PDB entry 9JPJ | X-ray diffraction, 3.72 A resolution | chains H and I of the 6 polymer chains in the assembly

# Chain H
Molecule: 27-nt DNA strand
Organism: Achromobacter denitrificans NBRC 15125
Sequence (27 nucleotides; row label = number of the first residue in the row):
     1 CTACTTTTCA GGTTATCTGA TAACTTT

# Chain I
Protein: Pyruvate dehydrogenase complex repressor
Organism: Achromobacter denitrificans NBRC 15125
UniProtKB: A0A6N0JVZ6 (A0A6N0JVZ6_ACHDE); residue numbers follow UniProt; this construct covers 1-238
Sequence (238 residues; each row starts with the number of its first residue):
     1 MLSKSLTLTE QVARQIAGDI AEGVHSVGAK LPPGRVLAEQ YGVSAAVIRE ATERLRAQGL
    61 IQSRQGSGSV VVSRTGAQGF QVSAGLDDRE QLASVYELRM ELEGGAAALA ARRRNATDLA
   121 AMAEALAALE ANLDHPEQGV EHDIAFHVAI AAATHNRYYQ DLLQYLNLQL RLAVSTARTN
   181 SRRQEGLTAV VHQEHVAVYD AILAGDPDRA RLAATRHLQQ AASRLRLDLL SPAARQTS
Disordered / not traced: 174-187, 227-238
Construct notes: conflict Ala120 (Val in A0A6N0JVZ6), Asp134 (Glu in A0A6N0JVZ6)

# Interface between chain H and chain I
Residue-residue contacts - 20 pairs, chain H then chain I:
  DA15(H) - Thr7(I)  phosphate contact
  DT16(H) - Thr7(I)  phosphate contact
  DT16(H) - Leu8(I)  hydrogen bond to the phosphate
  DT16(H) - Thr9(I)  hydrogen bond to the phosphate
  DT16(H) - Val47(I)  sugar contact
  DT16(H) - Glu50(I)  base contact
  DC17(H) - Leu8(I)  phosphate contact
  DC17(H) - Val43(I)  phosphate contact
  DC17(H) - Ser44(I)  hydrogen bond to the phosphate
  DC17(H) - Val47(I)  phosphate contact
  DT18(H) - Ser44(I)  base contact
  DT18(H) - Ala46(I)  base contact
  DA23(H) - Gln65(I)  hydrogen bond to the base
  DC24(H) - Gln65(I)  sugar contact
  DC24(H) - Gly66(I)  base contact
  DT25(H) - Arg64(I)  salt bridge to the phosphate
  DT25(H) - Gly66(I)  base contact
  DT25(H) - Ser67(I)  hydrogen bond to the phosphate
  DT26(H) - Arg64(I)  salt bridge to the phosphate
  DT26(H) - Ser67(I)  hydrogen bond to the phosphate
Also at the interface, not in a pair above, chain H (9 interface residues in all): DA22
Also at the interface, not in a pair above, chain I (13 interface residues in all): Lys30

# Summary
Chain H and chain I form an interface of 9 and 13 residues respectively, with 6 hydrogen bonds and 2 salt
bridges. Polar contacts include DA23(H)-Gln65(I), DT16(H)-Leu8(I) and DT16(H)-Thr9(I).
Chain H is a 27-nt DNA strand and chain I is Pyruvate dehydrogenase complex repressor, both from Achromobacter
denitrificans NBRC 15125; the structure, Crystal structure of DhdR in complex with DNA, was determined by
X-ray diffraction, deposited together with 9VKN, 9JPK and 9JPL.
